PDB entry 6CE7 | electron microscopy, 7.40 A resolution (low resolution: residue-level contacts below are approximate; hydrogen-bond / salt-bridge calls are withheld) | chains A and O of the 5 polymer chains in the assembly

== Chain A ==
Molecule: Insulin receptor
Organism: Homo sapiens
Notes: EC 2.7.10.1
Reference sequence: P06213 (INSR_HUMAN); residues 1-929 here correspond to UniProt positions 28-956 (UniProt number = residue number + 27)
Amino-acid sequence (929 residues; each row starts with the number of its first residue):
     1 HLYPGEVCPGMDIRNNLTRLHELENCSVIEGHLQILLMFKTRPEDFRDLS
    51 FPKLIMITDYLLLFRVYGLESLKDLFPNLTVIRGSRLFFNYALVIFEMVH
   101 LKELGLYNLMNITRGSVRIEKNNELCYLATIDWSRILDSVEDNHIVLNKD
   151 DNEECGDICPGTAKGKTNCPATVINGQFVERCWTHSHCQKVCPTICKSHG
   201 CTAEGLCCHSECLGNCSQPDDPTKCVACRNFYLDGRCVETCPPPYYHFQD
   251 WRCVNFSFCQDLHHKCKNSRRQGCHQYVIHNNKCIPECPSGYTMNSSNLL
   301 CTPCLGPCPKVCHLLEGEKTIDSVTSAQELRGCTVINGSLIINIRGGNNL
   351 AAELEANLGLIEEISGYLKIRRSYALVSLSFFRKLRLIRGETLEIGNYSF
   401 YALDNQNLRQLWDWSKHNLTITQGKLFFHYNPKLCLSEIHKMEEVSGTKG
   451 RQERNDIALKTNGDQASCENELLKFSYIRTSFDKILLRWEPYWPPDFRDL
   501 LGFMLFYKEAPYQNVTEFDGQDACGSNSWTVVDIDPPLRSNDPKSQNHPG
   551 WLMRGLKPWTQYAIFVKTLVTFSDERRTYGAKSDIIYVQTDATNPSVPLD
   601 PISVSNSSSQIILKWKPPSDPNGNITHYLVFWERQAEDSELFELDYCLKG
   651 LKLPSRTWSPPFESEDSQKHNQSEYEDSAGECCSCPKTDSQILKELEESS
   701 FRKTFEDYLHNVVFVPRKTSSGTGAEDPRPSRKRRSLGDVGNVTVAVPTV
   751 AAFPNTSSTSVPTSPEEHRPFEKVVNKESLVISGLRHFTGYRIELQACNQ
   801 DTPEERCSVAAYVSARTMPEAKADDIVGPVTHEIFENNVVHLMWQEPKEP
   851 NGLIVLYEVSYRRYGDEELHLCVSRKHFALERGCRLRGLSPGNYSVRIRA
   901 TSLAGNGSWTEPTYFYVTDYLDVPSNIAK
Disordered / not traced: 1-7, 163-191, 268-273, 307-309, 466-468, 516-530, 592-929
Sequence notes: conflict H144 (Tyr171 in P06213)
Disulfide bonds: C8-C26, C126-C155, C192-C201, C196-C207, C208-C216, C212-C225, C228-C237, C241-C253, C259-C284, C266-C274, C288-C301, C312-C333
Swiss-Prot annotation at these positions:
  - region: E706 to F714 (Insulin-binding)
  - site: F39 (Insulin-binding)
  - modified residue: S373 (Phosphoserine), Y374 (Phosphotyrosine), S380 (Phosphoserine)
  - glycosylation (N-linked (GlcNAc...) asparagine): N16, N25, N78, N111, N215, N255, N295, N337, N397, N418, N514, N606, N624, N671, N742, N755, N893, N906

== Chain O ==
Molecule: Insulin B chain
Reference sequence: P01318 (INS_SHEEP); residues 1-30 here correspond to UniProt positions 25-54 (UniProt number = residue number + 24)
Amino-acid sequence (30 residues; numbered 1 to 30; the number before each row is that of its first residue):
     1 FVNQHLCGSHLVEALYLVCGERGFFYTPKA

== How chain A and chain O interact ==
Contacting residue pairs (15; chain A residue first):
  D12(A) - Y26(O)
  D12(A) - P28(O)
  R14(A) - F24(O)
  R14(A) - Y26(O)
  N15(A) - E21(O)
  N15(A) - R22(O)
  N15(A) - G23(O)
  N15(A) - F24(O)
  Q34(A) - Y26(O)
  F39(A) - E13(O)
  F39(A) - Y16(O)
  K40(A) - Y16(O)
  R65(A) - S9(O)
  R65(A) - V12(O)
  R65(A) - E13(O)

== Overview ==
7 residues of chain A and 10 residues of chain O are in contact.
Here chain A is Insulin receptor (Homo sapiens) and chain O is Insulin B chain. Entry 6CE7 (Insulin Receptor
ectodomain in complex with one insulin molecule) was determined by electron microscopy (same publication as
6CE9 and 6CEB).
